8XXP - chains A and E of the 8 polymer chains in the assembly; structure by electron microscopy, 2.60 A resolution.

# Chain A
Molecule: DNA-directed RNA polymerase subunit
Organism: African swine fever virus
Notes: EC 2.7.7.6
Reference sequence: A0A3S7XUW7 (A0A3S7XUW7_ASF); residues 1-1441 here = UniProt positions 1-1441
Chain sequence (1441 residues; each row starts with the number of its first residue):
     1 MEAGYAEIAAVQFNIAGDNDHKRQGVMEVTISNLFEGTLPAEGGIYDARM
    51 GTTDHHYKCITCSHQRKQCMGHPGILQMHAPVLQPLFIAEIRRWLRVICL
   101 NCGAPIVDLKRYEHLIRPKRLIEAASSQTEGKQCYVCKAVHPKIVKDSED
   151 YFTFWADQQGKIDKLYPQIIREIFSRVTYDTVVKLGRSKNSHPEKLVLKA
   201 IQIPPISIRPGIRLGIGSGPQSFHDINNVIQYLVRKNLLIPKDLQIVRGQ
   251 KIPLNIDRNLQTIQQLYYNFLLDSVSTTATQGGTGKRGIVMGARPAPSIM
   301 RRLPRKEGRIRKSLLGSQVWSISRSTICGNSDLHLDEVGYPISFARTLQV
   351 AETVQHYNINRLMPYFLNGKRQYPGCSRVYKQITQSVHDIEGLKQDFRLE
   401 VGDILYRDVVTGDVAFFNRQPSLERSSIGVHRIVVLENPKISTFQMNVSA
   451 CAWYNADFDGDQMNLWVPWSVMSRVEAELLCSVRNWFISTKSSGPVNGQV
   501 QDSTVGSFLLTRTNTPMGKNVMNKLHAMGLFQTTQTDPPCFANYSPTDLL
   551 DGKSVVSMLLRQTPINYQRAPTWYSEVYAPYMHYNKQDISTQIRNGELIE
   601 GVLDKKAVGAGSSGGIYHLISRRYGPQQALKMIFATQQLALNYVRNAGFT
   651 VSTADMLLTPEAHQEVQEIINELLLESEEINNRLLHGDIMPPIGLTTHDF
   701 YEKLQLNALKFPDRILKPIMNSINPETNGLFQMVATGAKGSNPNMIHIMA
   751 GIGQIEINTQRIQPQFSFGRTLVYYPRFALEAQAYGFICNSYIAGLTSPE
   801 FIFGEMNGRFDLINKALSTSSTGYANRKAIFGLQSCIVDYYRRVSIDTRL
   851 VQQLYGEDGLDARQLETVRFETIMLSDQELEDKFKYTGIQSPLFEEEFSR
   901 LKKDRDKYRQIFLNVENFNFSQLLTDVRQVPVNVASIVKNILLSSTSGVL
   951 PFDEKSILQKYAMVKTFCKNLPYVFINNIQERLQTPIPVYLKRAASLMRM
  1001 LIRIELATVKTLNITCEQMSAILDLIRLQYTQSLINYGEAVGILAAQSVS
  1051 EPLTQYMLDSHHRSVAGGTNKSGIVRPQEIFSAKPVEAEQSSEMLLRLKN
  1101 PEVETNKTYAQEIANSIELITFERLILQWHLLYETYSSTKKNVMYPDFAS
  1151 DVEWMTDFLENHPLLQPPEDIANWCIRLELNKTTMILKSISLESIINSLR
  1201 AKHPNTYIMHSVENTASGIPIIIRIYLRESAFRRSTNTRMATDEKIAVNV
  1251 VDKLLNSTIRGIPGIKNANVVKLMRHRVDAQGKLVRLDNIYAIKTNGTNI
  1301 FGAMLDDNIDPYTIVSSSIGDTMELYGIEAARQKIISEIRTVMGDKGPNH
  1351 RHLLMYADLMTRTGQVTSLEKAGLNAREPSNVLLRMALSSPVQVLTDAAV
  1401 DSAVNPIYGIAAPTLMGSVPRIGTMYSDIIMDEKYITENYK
Disordered / not traced: 213-224, 275-294
Bound ions: Zn2+ site 1: Cys-59, Cys-62, Cys-69, His-72; Zn2+ site 2: Cys-99, Cys-102, Cys-134, Cys-137; Mg2+: Asp-457, Asp-459, Asp-461

# Chain E
Molecule: C147L
Organism: African swine fever virus
Reference sequence: A0A2X0RTW5 (A0A2X0RTW5_ASF); residue numbers follow UniProt; this construct covers 41-147
Chain sequence (107 residues; row label = number of the first residue in the row):
    41 ESPSICEGFVQASSQTLVIIPDNERITSNVLTTFEATRLVAVRAQQLAIN
    91 GSTMLKKKYSSPIDIAKQELFNRKIPLLVMRCIKVTPEGQKIVEIWNPRE
   141 MGIPLLD

# How chain A and chain E interact
Pairs across the interface - 119 pairs, chain A then chain E:
  Gln-12(A) / Phe-49(E)
  Asn-14(A) / Ile-45(E)
  Ile-15(A) / Ile-45(E)
  Asn-19(A) / Glu-41(E)
  Asn-19(A) / Ser-42(E)  hydrogen bond (side chain-backbone)
  Asn-19(A) / Pro-43(E)
  Asn-19(A) / Ser-44(E)
  Asp-20(A) / Ser-44(E)  hydrogen bond
  Asp-20(A) / Ile-45(E)  hydrogen bond (side chain-backbone)
  Tyr-179(A) / Ser-42(E)
  Tyr-179(A) / Pro-43(E)
  His-192(A) / Ser-42(E)
  Glu-194(A) / Glu-41(E)
  Glu-194(A) / Ser-42(E)  hydrogen bond
  Lys-195(A) / Ser-42(E)
  Lys-195(A) / Pro-43(E)  hydrogen bond (side chain-backbone)
  Thr-353(A) / Ala-88(E)
  Gln-355(A) / Leu-87(E)
  Gln-355(A) / Ala-88(E)  hydrogen bond (side chain-backbone)
  Gln-355(A) / Ile-89(E)
  Gln-355(A) / Asn-90(E)
  His-356(A) / Gly-91(E)  hydrogen bond (side chain-backbone)
  Tyr-357(A) / Leu-87(E)  hydrogen bond (side chain-backbone)
  Tyr-357(A) / Ala-88(E)
  Tyr-357(A) / Tyr-99(E)
  Tyr-357(A) / Ser-100(E)
  Tyr-357(A) / Pro-102(E)
  Asn-358(A) / Ser-100(E)
  Arg-361(A) / Ser-100(E)  hydrogen bond
  Val-471(A) / Ala-84(E)  hydrophobic
  Val-471(A) / Gln-85(E)
  Met-472(A) / Arg-78(E)
  Met-472(A) / Ala-81(E)
  Met-472(A) / Val-82(E)  hydrophobic
  Met-472(A) / Gln-85(E)
  Arg-474(A) / Ile-103(E)
  Val-475(A) / Thr-77(E)
  Val-475(A) / Val-80(E)  hydrophobic
  Val-475(A) / Ala-81(E)
  Val-475(A) / Ala-84(E)  hydrophobic
  Val-475(A) / Ile-103(E)  hydrophobic
  Glu-476(A) / Thr-77(E)
  Glu-478(A) / Lys-107(E)
  Leu-479(A) / Thr-77(E)
  Leu-479(A) / Val-80(E)  hydrophobic
  Leu-479(A) / Lys-107(E)
  Leu-479(A) / Leu-146(E)
  Leu-480(A) / Phe-74(E)  hydrophobic
  Leu-480(A) / Thr-77(E)
  Arg-484(A) / Leu-146(E)
  Arg-484(A) / Asp-147(E)
  Gln-627(A) / Asp-147(E)
  Tyr-840(A) / Thr-67(E)
  Tyr-840(A) / Arg-121(E)
  Tyr-840(A) / Cys-122(E)
  Tyr-841(A) / Ile-66(E)
  Arg-842(A) / Ser-68(E)
  Ile-976(A) / Ile-66(E)
  Ile-976(A) / Thr-67(E)
  Ile-976(A) / Ser-68(E)  hydrogen bond (backbone-backbone)
  Asn-977(A) / Arg-65(E)  hydrogen bond (side chain-backbone)
  Asn-977(A) / Ile-66(E)
  Asn-977(A) / Thr-67(E)  hydrogen bond (side chain-backbone)
  Asn-977(A) / Asn-69(E)
  Asn-977(A) / Trp-136(E)
  Asn-978(A) / Asn-69(E)  hydrogen bond (backbone-side chain)
  Ile-979(A) / Asp-62(E)
  Ile-979(A) / Asn-63(E)
  Ile-979(A) / Arg-65(E)
  Ile-979(A) / Trp-136(E)  hydrophobic
  Gln-980(A) / Asn-63(E)
  Gln-980(A) / Arg-65(E)
  Gln-980(A) / Ile-66(E)
  Arg-982(A) / Asn-63(E)  hydrogen bond
  Leu-983(A) / Asn-63(E)
  Thr-1031(A) / Val-70(E)
  Gln-1032(A) / Leu-145(E)
  Asn-1036(A) / Thr-72(E)
  Asn-1036(A) / Thr-73(E)  hydrogen bond
  Asn-1036(A) / Phe-74(E)
  Tyr-1037(A) / Thr-67(E)
  Tyr-1037(A) / Ser-68(E)  hydrogen bond (side chain-backbone)
  Tyr-1037(A) / Thr-72(E)
  Tyr-1037(A) / Phe-74(E)
  Tyr-1037(A) / Arg-121(E)
  Glu-1039(A) / Phe-74(E)
  Gly-1423(A) / Phe-74(E)
  Thr-1424(A) / Phe-74(E)
  Thr-1424(A) / Arg-78(E)
  Met-1425(A) / Arg-78(E)
  Ser-1427(A) / Glu-75(E)  hydrogen bond
  Ser-1427(A) / Val-119(E)
  Asp-1428(A) / Leu-118(E)
  Asp-1428(A) / Val-119(E)
  Asp-1428(A) / Met-120(E)  hydrogen bond (backbone-backbone)
  Ile-1429(A) / Arg-78(E)
  Ile-1429(A) / Leu-79(E)  hydrophobic
  Ile-1429(A) / Leu-117(E)  hydrophobic
  Ile-1429(A) / Leu-118(E)
  Ile-1430(A) / Leu-117(E)
  Ile-1430(A) / Leu-118(E)  hydrogen bond (backbone-backbone)
  Ile-1430(A) / Ile-135(E)  hydrophobic
  Met-1431(A) / Gln-86(E)  hydrogen bond
  Met-1431(A) / Pro-116(E)
  Met-1431(A) / Leu-117(E)  hydrophobic
  Asp-1432(A) / Pro-116(E)  hydrogen bond (backbone-backbone)
  Asp-1432(A) / Leu-117(E)
  Asp-1432(A) / Leu-118(E)
  Asp-1432(A) / Arg-139(E)  salt bridge
  Tyr-1435(A) / Lys-114(E)
  Tyr-1435(A) / Pro-116(E)  hydrophobic
  Tyr-1435(A) / Arg-139(E)
  Ile-1436(A) / Pro-116(E)  hydrophobic
  Asn-1439(A) / Met-94(E)
  Tyr-1440(A) / Arg-83(E)  hydrogen bond
  Tyr-1440(A) / Ser-92(E)
  Tyr-1440(A) / Met-94(E)  hydrophobic
  Tyr-1440(A) / Glu-109(E)
  Tyr-1440(A) / Pro-116(E)
Other interface residues (no listed pair), chain A (57 interface residues in all): Arg-23, Asn-190, Ser-470, Gly-1038
Other interface residues (no listed pair), chain E (64 interface residues in all): Cys-46, Glu-64, Thr-93, Ser-101, Ile-105, Arg-113, Ile-115, Ile-123, Asn-137

# In short
The interface between chain A and chain E involves 57 residues on one side and 64 on the other; the contacts
include 22 hydrogen bonds and 1 salt bridge. Polar contacts include Asp-1432(A)/Arg-139(E),
Asn-19(A)/Ser-42(E) and Asp-20(A)/Ser-44(E).
Here chain A is DNA-directed RNA polymerase subunit and chain E is C147L, both from African swine fever virus.
Entry 8XXP (ASFV RNAP core complex) was determined by electron microscopy, deposited together with 8Y0E, 8XX4,
8XX5, 8XXT and 8XY6.
